Entry 8HAL (electron microscopy, 4.40 A resolution (low resolution: residue-level contacts below are approximate; hydrogen-bond / salt-bridge calls are withheld)); this record covers chains A and I of the 11 polymer chains in the assembly.

[Chain A]
Protein: Histone H3.1
Source organism: Homo sapiens
UniProtKB: P68431 (H31_HUMAN); residues 1-135 here correspond to UniProt positions 2-136 (UniProt number = residue number + 1)
Sequence (135 residues; numbered 1 to 135; the number before each row is that of its first residue):
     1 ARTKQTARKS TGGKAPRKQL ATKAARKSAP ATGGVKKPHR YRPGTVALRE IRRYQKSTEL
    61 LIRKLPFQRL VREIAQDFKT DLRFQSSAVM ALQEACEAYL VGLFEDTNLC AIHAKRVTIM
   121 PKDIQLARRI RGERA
Not modelled in the structure: 1-35, 135
Curated features (UniProtKB/Swiss-Prot):
  - modified residue: Arg2 (Asymmetric dimethylarginine), Thr3 (Phosphothreonine), Lys4 (Allysine), Gln5 (5-glutamyl dopamine), Thr6 (Phosphothreonine), Arg8 (Citrulline), Lys9 (N6,N6,N6-trimethyllysine), Ser10 (ADP-ribosylserine), Thr11 (Phosphothreonine), Lys14 (N6-(2-hydroxyisobutyryl)lysine), Arg17 (Asymmetric dimethylarginine), Lys18 (N6-(2-hydroxyisobutyryl)lysine), Lys23 (N6-(2-hydroxyisobutyryl)lysine), Arg26 (Citrulline), Lys27 (N6,N6,N6-trimethyllysine), Ser28 (ADP-ribosylserine), Lys36 (N6,N6,N6-trimethyllysine), Lys37 (N6-methyllysine), Tyr41 (Phosphotyrosine), Lys56 (N6,N6,N6-trimethyllysine) and 8 more in UniProt
  - lipidation: Lys18 (N6-decanoyllysine)

[Chain I]
Molecule: 180-nt DNA strand
Source organism: Homo sapiens
Sequence (180 nucleotides; row label = number of the first residue in the row):
     1 ATCCGTCCGT TACCGCCATC AATATCCACC TGCAGATTCT ACCAAAAGTG TATTTGGAAA
    61 CTGCTCCATC AAAAGGCATG TTCAGCTGAA TTCAGCTGAA CATGCCTTTT GATGGAGCAG
   121 TTTCCAAATA CACTTTTGGT AGAATCTGCA GGTGGATATT GATGGCGGTA ACGGACGGAT
Not modelled in the structure: 1-15, 167-180

[How chain A and chain I interact]
Contacting residue pairs - 29 pairs, chain A then chain I:
  Lys37(A) - DA162(I)
  His39(A) - DG161(I)
  Arg40(A) - DT82(I)
  Arg40(A) - DG161(I)
  Tyr41(A) - DT160(I)
  Tyr41(A) - DG161(I)
  Arg42(A) - DA84(I)
  Arg42(A) - DG85(I)
  Arg42(A) - DG161(I)
  Arg42(A) - DA162(I)
  Thr45(A) - DT160(I)
  Thr45(A) - DG161(I)
  Arg63(A) - DG76(I)
  Arg63(A) - DC77(I)
  Arg72(A) - DA68(I)
  Leu82(A) - DA68(I)
  Arg83(A) - DC67(I)
  Arg83(A) - DA68(I)
  Phe84(A) - DC67(I)
  Phe84(A) - DA68(I)
  Gln85(A) - DC67(I)
  Ser86(A) - DC67(I)
  Arg116(A) - DT87(I)
  Arg116(A) - DG88(I)
  Val117(A) - DC86(I)
  Val117(A) - DT87(I)
  Thr118(A) - DC86(I)
  Thr118(A) - DT87(I)
  Met120(A) - DG88(I)
Other interface residues (no listed pair), chain A (19 interface residues in all): Pro43, Lys115
Other interface residues (no listed pair), chain I (14 interface residues in all): DT163

[In short]
The interface between chain A and chain I involves 19 residues on one side and 14 on the other.
Chain A is Histone H3.1 and chain I is a 180-nt DNA strand, both from Homo sapiens; the structure, Cryo-EM
structure of the CBP catalytic core bound to the H4K12acK16ac nucleosome, class 1, was determined by electron
microscopy, deposited together with 8HAG, 8HAH, 8HAI, 8HAJ, 8HAK, 8HAM and 8HAN.
